1I0I - chains A and B; structure by X-ray diffraction, 2.06 A resolution.

== Chain A (and B) ==
Molecule: Hypoxanthine-guanine phosphoribosyltransferase
From: Trypanosoma cruzi
Notes: EC 2.4.2.8; chain B of this document is another copy of the same molecule, construct and numbering; everything in this record applies to it too
UniProtKB: Q27796 (Q27796_TRYCR); residues 1-221 here = UniProt positions 1-221
Sequence (221 residues; numbered 1 to 221; the number before each row is that of its first residue):
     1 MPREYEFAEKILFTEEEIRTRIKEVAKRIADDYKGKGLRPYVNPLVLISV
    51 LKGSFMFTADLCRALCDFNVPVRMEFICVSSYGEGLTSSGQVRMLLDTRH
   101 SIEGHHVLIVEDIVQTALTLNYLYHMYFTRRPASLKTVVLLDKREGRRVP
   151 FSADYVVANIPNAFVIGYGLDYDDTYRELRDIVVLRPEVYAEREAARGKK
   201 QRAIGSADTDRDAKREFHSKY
Disordered / not traced: 1-4, 192-221 (chain B: 1-4, 199-221)
Differences from the reference sequence: engineered mutation Gln-115 (Asp in Q27796)
Metal / ion sites: Mg2+: Asp-171 (together with 1-O-pyrophosphono-5-O-phosphono-ribose)
Ligand contacts:
  - 7HP (7-hydroxy-pyrazolo[4,3-d]pyrimidine): Ile-113, Gln-115, Lys-143, Ala-163, Phe-164, Val-165, Leu-170, Asp-171
  - 1-O-pyrophosphono-5-O-phosphono-ribose (PRP; 1-O-pyrophosphono-5-O-phosphono-alpha-D-ribofuranose): Leu-51, Lys-52, Gly-53, Glu-111, Asp-112, Ile-113, Val-114, Gln-115, Thr-116, Ala-117, Asp-171, Arg-177

== Interface between chain A and chain B ==
Contacting residue pairs (62; chain A residue first):
  Pro-40(A) with Thr-175(B)
  Tyr-41(A) with Tyr-172(B); Asp-173(B); Thr-175(B); Tyr-176(B), hydrogen bond; Val-189(B)
  Leu-51(A) with Leu-51(B), hydrophobic
  Lys-52(A) with Met-74(B), hydrogen bond (side chain-backbone); Phe-76(B)
  Phe-55(A) with Ala-59(B), hydrophobic; Cys-62(B), hydrophobic; Phe-76(B), hydrophobic
  Met-56(A) with Cys-62(B), hydrophobic; Arg-63(B)
  Ala-59(A) with Phe-55(B), hydrophobic; Ala-59(B), hydrophobic
  Asp-60(A) with Arg-63(B), salt bridge
  Cys-62(A) with Phe-55(B), hydrophobic; Met-56(B), hydrophobic; Glu-178(B)
  Arg-63(A) with Met-56(B), hydrogen bond; Asp-60(B), salt bridge; Arg-63(B); Tyr-168(B); Glu-178(B); Arg-180(B)
  Ala-64(A) with Arg-180(B)
  Cys-66(A) with Glu-178(B); Leu-179(B), hydrophobic
  Asp-67(A) with Arg-180(B), salt bridge
  Val-70(A) with Glu-178(B)
  Pro-71(A) with Glu-178(B)
  Val-72(A) with Glu-178(B), hydrogen bond (backbone-side chain)
  Met-74(A) with Lys-52(B), hydrogen bond (backbone-side chain); Phe-55(B), hydrophobic; Asp-174(B)
  Glu-75(A) with Lys-52(B), salt bridge
  Phe-76(A) with Phe-55(B), hydrophobic
  Cys-78(A) with Leu-96(B), hydrophobic
  Leu-95(A) with Leu-96(B), hydrophobic
  Leu-96(A) with Cys-78(B), hydrophobic; Leu-96(B), hydrophobic
  Arg-99(A) with Lys-52(B)
  His-100(A) with Asp-174(B), salt bridge
  Tyr-168(A) with Arg-63(B)
  Tyr-172(A) with Tyr-41(B)
  Asp-173(A) with Tyr-41(B)
  Asp-174(A) with Arg-73(B); His-100(B)
  Thr-175(A) with Pro-40(B); Tyr-41(B)
  Tyr-176(A) with Tyr-41(B), hydrogen bond
  Glu-178(A) with Cys-62(B); Arg-63(B); Cys-66(B); Pro-71(B); Val-72(B), hydrogen bond (side chain-backbone)
  Leu-179(A) with Cys-66(B), hydrophobic
  Arg-180(A) with Arg-63(B); Ala-64(B); Asp-67(B), salt bridge
  Val-189(A) with Tyr-41(B)
Also at the interface, not in a pair above, chain A (37 interface residues in all): Glu-15, Arg-73, Arg-177
Also at the interface, not in a pair above, chain B (37 interface residues in all): Glu-15, Thr-58, Val-70, Leu-95, Arg-177, Arg-193

== Overview ==
Chain A and chain B each contribute 37 residues to their interface, with 7 hydrogen bonds and 6 salt bridges.
Polar pairs include Asp-60(A)/Arg-63(B), Asp-67(A)/Arg-180(B) and Glu-75(A)/Lys-52(B). Bound to chain A:
compound 7HP and 1-O-pyrophosphono-5-O-phosphono-ribose.
Chain A and chain B are both Hypoxanthine-guanine phosphoribosyltransferase (Trypanosoma cruzi); the
structure, Analysis of an invariant aspartic acid in hprts-glutamine mutant, was determined by X-ray
diffraction together with 1I0L, 1I13 and 1I14 from the same study.
